Entry 7T3D (electron microscopy, 3.38 A resolution); this record covers chains B and H of the 18 polymer chains in the assembly.

== Chain B ==
Molecule: Hemagglutinin HA2 chain
From: Influenza A virus (A/California/04/2009(H1N1))
Reference sequence: C3W5S1 (C3W5S1_I09A0); residues 1-174 here correspond to UniProt positions 345-518 (UniProt number = residue number + 344)
Chain sequence (174 residues; numbered 1 to 174; the number before each row is that of its first residue):
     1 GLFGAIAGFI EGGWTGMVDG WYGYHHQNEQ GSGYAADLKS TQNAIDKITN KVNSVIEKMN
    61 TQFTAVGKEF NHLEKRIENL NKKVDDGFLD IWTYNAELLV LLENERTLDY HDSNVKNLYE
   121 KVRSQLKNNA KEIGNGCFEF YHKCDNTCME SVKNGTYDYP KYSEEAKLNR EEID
Disordered / not traced: 1-8, 172-174
Disulfides: Cys144-Cys148
Covalently attached groups: N-acetylglucosamine (NAG) linked to Asn154
Differences from the reference sequence: engineered mutation Lys47 (Glu391 in C3W5S1)

== Chain H ==
Molecule: 222-1C06 mAb heavy chain
From: Homo sapiens
Chain sequence (122 residues; each row starts with the number of its first residue; a row labelled like 82A-82C holds insertion residues (82A, then the next letters in order)):
     1 EVQLVESGGD LVQPGGSLRL SCVVSGFTFS TYSMNWVRQA PGKGLEWVSY IS
   52A S
    53 SSLSRYYADS VKGRFTISRD NAKNSLSLQL
82A-82C NSL
    83 RAEDTAVYYC VRGSITWP
100A-100E TEYYL
   101 DYWGQGTLVT VSS
Disordered / not traced: 1-2, 104-113
Disulfides: Cys22-Cys92

== Interface between chain B and chain H ==
Pairs across the interface - 14 pairs, chain B then chain H:
  Trp14(B) with Thr100A(H)
  His25(B) with Pro100(H), hydrogen bond (side chain-backbone)
  Gln27(B) with Tyr58(H), hydrogen bond (backbone-side chain); Trp99(H)
  Asn28(B) with Tyr58(H), hydrogen bond (backbone-side chain)
  Glu29(B) with Tyr58(H); Lys64(H), salt bridge
  Tyr34(B) with Pro100(H); Thr100A(H)
  Lys131(B) with Leu55(H)
  Glu139(B) with Ser52(H); Ser53(H), hydrogen bond; Leu55(H)
  Tyr141(B) with Leu55(H), hydrophobic
Interface residues without a listed pair, chain B (12 interface residues in all): Cys137, Phe140, Asn169
Interface residues without a listed pair, chain H (9 interface residues in all): Ser56
Interface features reported in the paper:
  - epitope / paratope residues, chain H: Tyr58(H), Trp99(H)

== In short ==
The interface between chain B and chain H involves 12 residues on one side and 9 on the other, with 4 hydrogen
bonds and 1 salt bridge. Polar pairs include Glu29(B)-Lys64(H), His25(B)-Pro100(H) and Gln27(B)-Tyr58(H).
N-acetylglucosamine is covalently linked to Asn154(B). The paper reports epitope/paratope residues Tyr58(H)
and Trp99(H).
Chain B is Hemagglutinin HA2 chain (Influenza A virus (A/California/04/2009(H1N1))) and chain H is 222-1C06
mAb heavy chain (Homo sapiens); the structure, CryoEM map of anchor 222-1C06 Fab and lateral patch 2B05 Fab
binding H1 HA, was determined by electron microscopy.
